6KH5 - chain A; structure by X-ray diffraction, 2.29 A resolution.

Chain A:
Molecule: Ferritin
Organism: Penaeus japonicus
Notes: EC 1.16.3.1
UniProtKB: T2B7E1 (T2B7E1_PENJP); the construct has insertions or renumbered stretches relative to UniProt, so the offset changes along the chain: 2-56 = UniProt 2-56; 58-99 = UniProt 57-98; 101-159 = UniProt 99-157; 161-173 = UniProt 158-170
Amino-acid sequence (170 residues; numbered 2 to 173; 2 numbers in that range are skipped by the numbering (no residue carries them; nothing is unmodelled there); the number before each row is that of its first residue):
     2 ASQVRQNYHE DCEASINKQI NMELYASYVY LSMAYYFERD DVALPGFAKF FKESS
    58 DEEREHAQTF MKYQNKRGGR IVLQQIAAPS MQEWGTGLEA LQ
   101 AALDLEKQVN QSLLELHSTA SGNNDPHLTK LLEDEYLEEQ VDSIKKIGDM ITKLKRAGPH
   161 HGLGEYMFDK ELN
Sequence notes: insertion (160); engineered mutation His161 (Thr158 in T2B7E1)
Bound ions: Fe ion: Glu24, Glu60; Ni2+ site 1: Glu139, Ser143; Ni2+ site 2 near His160 (its only coordinating residue here); Ni2+ site 3: His160, His161

Overview:
Glu24 and Glu60 coordinate a Fe ion ion. Glu139 and Ser143 coordinate Ni2+ site 1.
Chain A is Ferritin (Penaeus japonicus); the structure, Design and crystal structure of protein MOFs with
ferritin nanocages as linkers and nickel clusters as ..., was determined by X-ray diffraction, deposited
together with 6KH0, 6KH1, 6KH3 and 6KH4.
